1ZTH - chain A; structure by X-ray diffraction, 1.89 A resolution.

# Chain A
Molecule: Rio1 serine protein kinase
Organism: Archaeoglobus fulgidus
Amino-acid sequence (258 residues; numbered 1 to 258; the number before each row is that of its first residue):
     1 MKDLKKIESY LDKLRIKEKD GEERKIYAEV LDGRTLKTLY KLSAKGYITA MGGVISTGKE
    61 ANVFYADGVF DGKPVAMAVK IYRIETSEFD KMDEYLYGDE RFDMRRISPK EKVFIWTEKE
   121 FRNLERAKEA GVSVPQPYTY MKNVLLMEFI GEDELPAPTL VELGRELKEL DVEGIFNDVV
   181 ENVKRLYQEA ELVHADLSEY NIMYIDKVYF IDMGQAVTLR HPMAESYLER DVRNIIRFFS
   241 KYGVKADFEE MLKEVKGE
Disordered / not traced: 1-2, 85-91, 105-108
Modified positions: Mse1 (selenomethionine); Mse51, Mse77, Mse92, Mse104, Mse141, Mse147, Mse203, Mse213, Mse223, Mse251 (selenomethionine; parent Met)
Differences from the reference sequence: modified residue (1, 51, 77, 92, 104, 141, 147, 203, 213, 223, 251)
Bound ions: Mn2+: Asn201, Asp212 (together with ADP)
Small-molecule neighbours: ADP (adenosine-5'-diphosphate): Ile55, Ser56, Ala61, Val63, Ala78, Lys80, Pro135, Mse147, Glu148, Phe149, Ile150, Pro156, Thr159, Tyr200, Asn201, Mse203, Ile211, Asp212
From the paper describing this entry:
  - conformationally variable residues (order/disorder transition): Glu85 to Lys91, Mse104 to Pro109
  - Mn2+ coordination: Asn201, Asp212
  - mutagenesis - S108A: abolished catalytic activity on autophosphorylation
  - post-translational modification sites: Ser108
  - mutagenesis - S108A: unchanged catalytic activity on myelin basic protein

# Summary
Ligands of chain A: ADP. Asn201 and Asp212 coordinate Mn2+. From the paper: S108A abolishes catalytic activity
on autophosphorylation; Mn2+ coordination by Asn201 and Asp212.
Chain A is Rio1 serine protein kinase (Archaeoglobus fulgidus); the structure, Crystal Structure of A.fulgidus
Rio1 serine protein kinase bound to ADP and Manganese ion, was determined by X-ray diffraction (same
publication as 1ZP9 and 1ZTF).
